PDB entry 3IK9 | X-ray diffraction, 2.20 A resolution | chains A and B

== Chain A (and B) ==
Protein: Glutathione S-transferase A1
Organism: Homo sapiens
Notes: EC 2.5.1.18; chain B of this document is another copy of the same molecule, construct and numbering; everything in this record applies to it too
Reference sequence: P08263 (GSTA1_HUMAN); numbering as in UniProt (aligned over 1-222)
Sequence (222 residues; numbered 1 to 222; the number before each row is that of its first residue):
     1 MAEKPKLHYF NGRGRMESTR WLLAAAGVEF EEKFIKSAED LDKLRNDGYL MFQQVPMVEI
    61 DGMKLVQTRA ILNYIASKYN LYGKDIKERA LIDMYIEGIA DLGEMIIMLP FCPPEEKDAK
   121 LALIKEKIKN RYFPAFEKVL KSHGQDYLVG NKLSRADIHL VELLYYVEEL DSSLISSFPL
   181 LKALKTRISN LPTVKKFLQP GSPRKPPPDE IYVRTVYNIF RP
Disordered / not traced: 1, 221-222 (chain B: 1)
Construct notes: engineered mutation Gly-12 (Ala in P08263), Ile-107 (Leu in P08263), Met-108 (Leu in P08263), Phe-111 (Val in P08263), Pro-208 (Met in P08263), Ile-211 (Lys in P08263), Tyr-212 (Ser in P08263), Val-213 (Leu in P08263), Arg-214 (Glu in P08263), Thr-215 (Glu in P08263), Val-216 (Ala in P08263), Tyr-217 (Arg in P08263), Asn-218 (Lys in P08263), Pro-222 (Phe in P08263)
Small-molecule neighbours: BOB ((S)-2-amino-5-((R)-1-(carboxymethylamino)-3-((3S,4R)-1,4-dihydroxynonan-3-ylthio)-1-oxopropan-2-ylamino)-5-oxopentanoic acid): Tyr-9, Phe-10, Gly-14, Arg-15, Arg-45, Gln-53, Gln-54, Val-55, Pro-56, Gln-67, Thr-68, Met-108, Phe-111, Tyr-212, Val-216, Phe-220
UniProt features mapped onto this chain:
  - binding site (glutathione): Tyr-9, Arg-45, Gln-54, Val-55, Gln-67, Thr-68
  - modified residue: Met-1 (N-acetylmethionine), Ala-2 (N-acetylalanine), Lys-4 (N6-succinyllysine)
  - mutagenesis: Tyr-9 (Y9F: Decreased isomerase activity), Ile-71 (I71A/V: No significant effect on enzyme activity. Reduces protein stability)
Reported in the primary citation:
  - contacts within the chain: Phe-111/Tyr-217 (pi stacking)
  - binding site for BOB: Arg-45, Gln-67, Ile-107, Met-108, Tyr-212, Val-216
  - conformationally variable residues: Phe-220

== Chain A / chain B interface ==
Contacting residue pairs - 62 pairs, chain A then chain B:
  Met-51(A) / Met-94(B)  hydrophobic
  Met-51(A) / Tyr-95(B)  hydrophobic
  Met-51(A) / Ala-135(B)
  Met-51(A) / Phe-136(B)  hydrophobic
  Phe-52(A) / Met-94(B)
  Phe-52(A) / Gly-98(B)
  Phe-52(A) / Arg-131(B)  hydrogen bond (backbone-side chain)
  Phe-52(A) / Tyr-132(B)  hydrophobic
  Phe-52(A) / Ala-135(B)  hydrophobic
  Phe-52(A) / Phe-136(B)  hydrophobic
  Gln-53(A) / Arg-131(B)
  Gln-54(A) / Asp-101(B)
  Gln-54(A) / Arg-131(B)
  Asp-61(A) / Lys-87(B)  hydrogen bond (backbone-side chain)
  Lys-64(A) / Met-94(B)
  Leu-65(A) / Ala-90(B)
  Leu-65(A) / Met-94(B)  hydrophobic
  Val-66(A) / Met-94(B)  hydrophobic
  Gln-67(A) / Met-94(B)
  Gln-67(A) / Glu-97(B)
  Gln-67(A) / Gly-98(B)
  Gln-67(A) / Asp-101(B)  hydrogen bond
  Arg-69(A) / Arg-69(B)
  Arg-69(A) / Glu-97(B)  salt bridge
  Ala-70(A) / Ala-90(B)
  Ala-70(A) / Asp-93(B)
  Ala-70(A) / Met-94(B)
  Asn-73(A) / Asp-93(B)  hydrogen bond
  Tyr-74(A) / Ile-86(B)  hydrophobic
  Tyr-74(A) / Ala-90(B)  hydrophobic
  Ser-77(A) / Ile-86(B)
  Lys-78(A) / Ile-86(B)
  Tyr-82(A) / Asn-73(B)
  Ile-86(A) / Tyr-74(B)  hydrophobic
  Ile-86(A) / Ser-77(B)
  Ile-86(A) / Lys-78(B)
  Lys-87(A) / Asp-61(B)  hydrogen bond (side chain-backbone)
  Lys-87(A) / Met-63(B)
  Lys-87(A) / Tyr-74(B)
  Arg-89(A) / Ser-77(B)  hydrogen bond
  Ala-90(A) / Leu-65(B)  hydrophobic
  Asp-93(A) / Ala-70(B)
  Asp-93(A) / Asn-73(B)  hydrogen bond
  Met-94(A) / Met-51(B)  hydrophobic
  Met-94(A) / Phe-52(B)
  Met-94(A) / Lys-64(B)
  Met-94(A) / Leu-65(B)  hydrophobic
  Met-94(A) / Val-66(B)  hydrophobic
  Met-94(A) / Gln-67(B)
  Met-94(A) / Ala-70(B)
  Tyr-95(A) / Met-51(B)  hydrophobic
  Glu-97(A) / Gln-67(B)  hydrogen bond (backbone-side chain)
  Glu-97(A) / Arg-69(B)  salt bridge
  Gly-98(A) / Phe-52(B)
  Gly-98(A) / Gln-67(B)
  Asp-101(A) / Gln-54(B)
  Asp-101(A) / Gln-67(B)  hydrogen bond
  Arg-131(A) / Phe-52(B)  hydrogen bond (side chain-backbone)
  Arg-131(A) / Gln-54(B)
  Tyr-132(A) / Phe-52(B)  hydrophobic
  Ala-135(A) / Met-51(B)
  Val-139(A) / Met-51(B)  hydrophobic
Interface residues without a listed pair, chain A (32 interface residues in all): Met-63, Phe-136
Interface residues without a listed pair, chain B (31 interface residues in all): Gln-53, Tyr-82, Val-139

== In short ==
32 residues of chain A and 31 residues of chain B are in contact; the contacts include 10 hydrogen bonds and 2
salt bridges. Polar contacts include Arg-69(A)/Glu-97(B), Phe-52(A)/Arg-131(B) and Asp-61(A)/Lys-87(B). Chain
A binds compound BOB. The paper reports a binding site for BOB at Arg-45(A), Gln-67(A) and Ile-107(A) among
others; conformational variability at Phe-220(A).
Both chains are Glutathione S-transferase A1 (Homo sapiens). Entry 3IK9 (Human GST A1-1-GIMF with GSDHN) was
determined by X-ray diffraction (same publication as 3IK7).
